Entry 9B8P (electron microscopy, 3.20 A resolution); this record covers chains D and I of the 17 polymer chains in the assembly.

== Chain D ==
Protein: V-type proton ATPase subunit B, brain isoform
Source organism: Rattus norvegicus
UniProtKB: P62815 (VATB2_RAT); residue numbers follow UniProt; this construct covers 1-511
Chain sequence (511 residues; numbered 1 to 511; the number before each row is that of its first residue):
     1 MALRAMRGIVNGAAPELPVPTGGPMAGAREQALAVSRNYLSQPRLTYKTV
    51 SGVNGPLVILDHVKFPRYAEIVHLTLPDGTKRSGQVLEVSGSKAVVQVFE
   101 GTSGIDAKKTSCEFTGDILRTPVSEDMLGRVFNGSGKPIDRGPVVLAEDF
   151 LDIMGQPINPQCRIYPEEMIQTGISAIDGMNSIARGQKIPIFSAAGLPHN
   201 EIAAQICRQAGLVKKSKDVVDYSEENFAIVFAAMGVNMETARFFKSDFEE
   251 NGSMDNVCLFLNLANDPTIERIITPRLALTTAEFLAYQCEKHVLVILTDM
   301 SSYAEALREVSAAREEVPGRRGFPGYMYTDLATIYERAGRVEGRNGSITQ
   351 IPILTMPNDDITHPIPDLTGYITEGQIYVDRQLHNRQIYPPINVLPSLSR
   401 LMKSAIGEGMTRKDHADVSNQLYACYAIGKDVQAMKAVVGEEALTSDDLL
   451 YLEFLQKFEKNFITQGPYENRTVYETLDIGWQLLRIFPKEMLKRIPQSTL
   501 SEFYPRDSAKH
Not modelled in the structure: 1-38, 216-224, 507-511
Residues lining bound ligands: ADP (adenosine-5'-diphosphate): Leu-398, Ser-399, Arg-400, Lys-403
UniProt features mapped onto this chain:
  - binding site (ATP): Arg-400

== Chain I ==
Protein: V-type proton ATPase subunit E 1
Source organism: Rattus norvegicus
UniProtKB: Q6PCU2 (VATE1_RAT); residues 1-226 here = UniProt positions 1-226
Chain sequence (226 residues; each row starts with the number of its first residue):
     1 MALSDADVQKQIKHMMAFIEQEANEKAEEIDAKAEEEFNIEKGRLVQTQR
    51 LKIMEYYEKKEKQIEQQKKIQMSNLMNQARLKVLRARDDLITDLLNEAKQ
   101 RLSKVVKDTTRYQVLLDGLVLQGLYQLLEPRMIVRCRKQDFPLVKAAVQK
   151 AIPMYKIATKKDVDVQIDLEAYLPEDIAGGVEIYNGDRKIKVSNTLESRL
   201 DLIAQQMMPEVRGALFGANANRKFLD
Not modelled in the structure: 1-52
UniProt features mapped onto this chain:
  - modified residue: Ala-2 (N-acetylalanine), Tyr-56 (Phosphotyrosine)

== Interface between chain D and chain I ==
Contacting residue pairs - 80 pairs, chain D then chain I:
  Tyr-39(D) / Ile-203(I)  hydrophobic
  Tyr-39(D) / Gln-206(I)
  Tyr-39(D) / Met-207(I)  hydrophobic
  Leu-40(D) / Leu-202(I)
  Leu-40(D) / Gln-206(I)  hydrogen bond (backbone-side chain)
  Ser-41(D) / Gln-122(I)
  Ser-41(D) / Arg-199(I)  hydrogen bond (backbone-side chain)
  Ser-41(D) / Leu-202(I)
  Gln-42(D) / Gln-122(I)  hydrogen bond
  Gln-42(D) / Gln-126(I)  hydrogen bond
  Gln-42(D) / Leu-202(I)
  Pro-43(D) / Gln-122(I)
  Pro-43(D) / Gln-126(I)  hydrogen bond (backbone-side chain)
  Pro-43(D) / Val-192(I)  hydrophobic
  Pro-43(D) / Ser-193(I)
  Pro-43(D) / Asn-194(I)
  Arg-44(D) / Leu-202(I)
  Leu-45(D) / Gln-126(I)
  Leu-45(D) / Leu-127(I)  hydrophobic
  Leu-45(D) / Ile-190(I)  hydrophobic
  Leu-45(D) / Lys-191(I)
  Thr-46(D) / Lys-189(I)
  Thr-46(D) / Ile-190(I)
  Thr-46(D) / Lys-191(I)  hydrogen bond (backbone-backbone)
  Tyr-47(D) / Lys-189(I)
  Tyr-47(D) / Ile-190(I)  hydrophobic
  Lys-48(D) / Lys-189(I)  hydrogen bond (backbone-backbone)
  Thr-49(D) / Lys-189(I)
  His-62(D) / Ile-190(I)
  Lys-64(D) / Leu-127(I)
  Lys-64(D) / Glu-129(I)  salt bridge
  Glu-125(D) / Asn-219(I)  hydrogen bond
  Glu-125(D) / Asn-221(I)  hydrogen bond
  Asp-126(D) / Arg-87(I)  salt bridge
  Asp-126(D) / Arg-212(I)  salt bridge
  Gly-129(D) / Arg-80(I)  hydrogen bond (backbone-side chain)
  Arg-130(D) / Leu-81(I)
  Arg-130(D) / Leu-84(I)
  Asp-140(D) / Leu-81(I)
  Arg-141(D) / Arg-85(I)  hydrogen bond (backbone-side chain)
  Gly-142(D) / Leu-81(I)
  Pro-143(D) / Leu-84(I)
  Pro-143(D) / Arg-85(I)
  Pro-143(D) / Asp-88(I)
  Leu-146(D) / Arg-87(I)
  Leu-146(D) / Met-208(I)  hydrophobic
  Leu-146(D) / Arg-212(I)  hydrogen bond (backbone-side chain)
  Leu-146(D) / Phe-216(I)  hydrophobic
  Ala-147(D) / Met-208(I)
  Ala-147(D) / Pro-209(I)
  Ala-147(D) / Arg-212(I)
  Glu-148(D) / Pro-209(I)
  Glu-148(D) / Arg-212(I)
  Glu-148(D) / Asn-219(I)  hydrogen bond
  Glu-148(D) / Arg-222(I)
  Asp-149(D) / Arg-222(I)  salt bridge
  Phe-150(D) / Gln-205(I)
  Phe-150(D) / Gln-206(I)
  Phe-150(D) / Pro-209(I)
  Ser-246(D) / Ile-70(I)
  Glu-249(D) / Ser-73(I)
  Glu-250(D) / Gln-66(I)
  Glu-250(D) / Lys-69(I)
  Glu-250(D) / Ile-70(I)
  Met-254(D) / Ser-73(I)
  Met-254(D) / Arg-80(I)
  Asp-255(D) / Arg-80(I)
  Phe-284(D) / Arg-222(I)
  Tyr-287(D) / Phe-224(I)
  Gln-288(D) / Asn-221(I)
  Gln-288(D) / Arg-222(I)  hydrogen bond
  Gln-288(D) / Lys-223(I)  hydrogen bond (backbone-backbone)
  Gln-288(D) / Phe-224(I)  hydrogen bond (backbone-backbone)
  Gln-288(D) / Asp-226(I)
  Cys-289(D) / Asn-221(I)
  Glu-290(D) / Lys-223(I)
  Glu-290(D) / Phe-224(I)
  Gly-343(D) / Phe-224(I)
  Arg-344(D) / Phe-224(I)
  Arg-344(D) / Asp-226(I)  salt bridge
Other interface residues (no listed pair), chain D (41 interface residues in all): Ser-124, Leu-128, Val-144
Other interface residues (no listed pair), chain I (39 interface residues in all): Asn-77, Ile-91, Leu-225

== Summary ==
The interface between chain D and chain I involves 41 residues on one side and 39 on the other, with 16
hydrogen bonds and 5 salt bridges. Polar pairs include Lys-64(D)/Glu-129(I), Asp-126(D)/Arg-87(I) and
Asp-126(D)/Arg-212(I). Chain D binds ADP.
Here chain D is V-type proton ATPase subunit B, brain isoform and chain I is V-type proton ATPase subunit E 1,
both from Rattus norvegicus. Entry 9B8P (Synaptic Vesicle V-ATPase with synaptophysin and SidK, State 3, V1)
was determined by electron microscopy together with 9B8Q from the same study.
